Entry 2ZKB (X-ray diffraction, 1.61 A resolution); this record covers chain A.

Chain A:
Name: Uricase
Source organism: Aspergillus flavus
Notes: EC 1.7.3.3
UniProt: Q00511 (URIC_ASPFL); residues 1-301 here correspond to UniProt positions 2-302 (UniProt number = residue number + 1)
Chain sequence (302 residues; row label = number of the first residue in the row; numbering starts at 0):
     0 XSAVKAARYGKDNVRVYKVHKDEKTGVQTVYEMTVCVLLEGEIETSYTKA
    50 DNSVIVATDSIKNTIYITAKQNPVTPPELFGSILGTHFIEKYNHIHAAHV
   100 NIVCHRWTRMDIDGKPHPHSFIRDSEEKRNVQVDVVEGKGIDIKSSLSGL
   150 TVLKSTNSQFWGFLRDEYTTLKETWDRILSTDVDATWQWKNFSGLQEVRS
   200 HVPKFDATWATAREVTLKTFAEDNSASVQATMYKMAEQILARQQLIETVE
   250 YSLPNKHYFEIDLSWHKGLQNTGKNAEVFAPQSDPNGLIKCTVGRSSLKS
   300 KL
Not modelled in the structure: 296-301
Modified positions: ACE (acetyl group) at position 0
Metal / ion sites: Na+: Ile-88, Tyr-91, Ile-94, Glu-136
Residues lining bound ligands:
  - 8-azaxanthine (AZA): Tyr-8, Ile-54, Ala-56, Thr-57, Asp-58, Phe-159, Leu-170, Arg-176, Ser-226, Val-227, Gln-228, Asn-254, Ile-288
  - oxygen molecule (OXY): Lys-10, Thr-57, Asn-254, His-256, Gly-286, Ile-288
Swiss-Prot annotation at these positions:
  - motif: Ser-299 to Leu-301 (Microbody targeting signal)
  - active site (Charge relay system): Lys-10, Thr-57, His-256
  - binding site (5-hydroxyisourate): Thr-57, Asp-58, Phe-159, Arg-176, Val-227, Gln-228, Asn-254
  - binding site (O2): Thr-57, Asn-254
  - binding site (urate): Thr-57, Asp-58, Phe-159, Arg-176, Val-227, Gln-228, Asn-254
  - modified residue: Ser-1 (N-acetylserine)
From the paper describing this entry:
  - catalytic residues: Lys-10, Thr-57, His-256 (proposed by the authors, not directly observed)

Summary:
Bound to chain A: 8-azaxanthine and oxygen molecule. Ile-88, Tyr-91, Ile-94 and Glu-136 form the Na+ site.
Curated annotation (UniProt) lists 3 active-site residues, 7 residues binding 5-hydroxyisourate, O2-binding
residues Thr-57 and Asn-254 and 7 urate-binding residues. From the paper: catalytic residues Lys-10, Thr-57
and His-256.
Chain A is Uricase (Aspergillus flavus); the structure, Urate oxidase complexed with 8-azaxanthine under 2.5
MPa oxygen pressure, was determined by X-ray diffraction together with 2ZKA, 3CKS and 3CKU from the same
study.
